2EJF - chains A and C; structure by X-ray diffraction, 2.00 A resolution.

Chain A:
Name: 235aa long hypothetical biotin--[acetyl-CoA-carboxylase] ligase
From: Pyrococcus horikoshii
UniProtKB: O57883 (O57883_PYRHO); residue numbers follow UniProt; this construct covers 1-235
Amino-acid sequence (235 residues; numbered 1 to 235; the number before each row is that of its first residue):
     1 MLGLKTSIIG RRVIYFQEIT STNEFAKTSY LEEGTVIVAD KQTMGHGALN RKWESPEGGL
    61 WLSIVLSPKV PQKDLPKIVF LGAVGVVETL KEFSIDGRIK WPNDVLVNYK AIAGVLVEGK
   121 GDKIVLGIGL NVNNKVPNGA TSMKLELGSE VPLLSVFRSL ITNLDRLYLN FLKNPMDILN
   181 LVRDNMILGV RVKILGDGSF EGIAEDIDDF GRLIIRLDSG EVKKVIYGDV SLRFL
Differences from the reference sequence: engineered mutation A48 (Arg in O57883), A111 (Lys in O57883)
Small-molecule neighbours:
  - adenosine (ADN): R51, K52, W53, E54, W61, A111, N131, P137, A140
  - biotin (BTN), molecule 1: S21, T22, N23, Q42, G45, H46, G47, A48, R51, W53, W61, L62, S63, N103, D104, G114, V115, L116, G127, I128, G129
  - biotin (BTN), molecule 2: W101, F210, G211, R212, I226, Y227

Chain C:
Name: 149aa long hypothetical methylmalonyl-CoA decarboxylase gamma chain
From: Pyrococcus horikoshii
UniProtKB: O59021 (O59021_PYRHO); residues 77-149 here = UniProt positions 77-149
Amino-acid sequence (74 residues; row label = number of the first residue in the row):
    76 MVVSENVVSA PMPGKVLRVL VRVGDRVRVG QGLLVLEAMK MENEIPSPRD GVVKRILVKE
   136 GEAVDTGQPL IELG
Disordered / not traced: 76-80
Glycans and other covalent adducts: biotin (BTN) linked to K115
Differences from the reference sequence: initiating methionine (76)

How chain A and chain C interact:
Residue-residue contacts (30):
  K27(A) with E119(C), salt bridge
  A48(A) with E117(C)
  L49(A) with E112(C); E117(C), hydrogen bond (backbone-side chain)
  N50(A) with L92(C), hydrogen bond (side chain-backbone); R93(C), hydrogen bond; E135(C)
  Q72(A) with M114(C)
  K73(A) with M114(C)
  L75(A) with M114(C)
  P76(A) with M114(C); K115(C)
  W101(A) with K115(C)
  L116(A) with E117(C)
  V117(A) with K115(C); M116(C); E117(C), hydrogen bond (backbone-backbone)
  E118(A) with E117(C)
  G119(A) with M116(C); E117(C), hydrogen bond (backbone-backbone); N118(C); E119(C), hydrogen bond (backbone-backbone)
  K120(A) with G105(C); E119(C), salt bridge
  F210(A) with K115(C), hydrogen bond (backbone-side chain)
  G211(A) with K115(C), hydrogen bond (backbone-side chain)
  R212(A) with K115(C)
  Y227(A) with E112(C)
  G228(A) with K90(C)
  D229(A) with K90(C), hydrogen bond (backbone-side chain)
Also at the interface, not in a pair above, chain A (26 interface residues in all): E24, G47, V79, F80, P102, I124
Also at the interface, not in a pair above, chain C (13 interface residues in all): M87

In short:
26 residues of chain A face 13 of chain C across their interface, with 9 hydrogen bonds and 2 salt bridges.
Among the polar pairs are K27(A)-E119(C), K120(A)-E119(C) and L49(A)-E117(C). Chain A binds biotin and
adenosine. Covalently linked biotin: at K115(C).
Here chain A is 235aa long hypothetical biotin--[acetyl-CoA-carboxylase] ligase and chain C is 149aa long
hypothetical methylmalonyl-CoA decarboxylase gamma chain, both from Pyrococcus horikoshii. Entry 2EJF (Crystal
Structure Of The Biotin Protein Ligase (Mutations R48A and K111A) and Biotin Carboxyl Carrier Protein ...) was
determined by X-ray diffraction, deposited together with 2EJG.
